PDB entry 8AYD | X-ray diffraction, 2.80 A resolution | chains AA and BA of the 3 polymer chains in the assembly

Chain AA (and BA):
Protein: 3-hydroxyacyl-[acyl-carrier-protein] dehydratase FabZ
From: Candidatus Kuenenia stuttgartiensis
Notes: EC 4.2.1.59, 4.2.1.-; chain BA of this document is another copy of the same molecule, construct and numbering; everything in this record applies to it too
UniProtKB: Q1Q2X5 (Q1Q2X5_KUEST); residues 2-148 here correspond to UniProt positions 3-149 (UniProt number = residue number + 1)
Amino-acid sequence (156 residues; numbered 1 to 156; the number before each row is that of its first residue):
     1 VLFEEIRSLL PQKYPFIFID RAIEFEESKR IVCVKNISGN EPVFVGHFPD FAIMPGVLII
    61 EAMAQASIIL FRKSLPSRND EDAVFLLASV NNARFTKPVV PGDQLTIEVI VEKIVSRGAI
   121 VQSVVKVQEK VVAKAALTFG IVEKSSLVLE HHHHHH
Not modelled in the structure: 76-83, 147-156 (chain BA: 76-82, 146-156)
Construct notes: expression tag (1, 149-156)

How chain AA and chain BA interact:
Contacting residue pairs (64; chain AA residue first):
  Phe3(AA) with Gly39(BA); Pro101(BA)
  Glu4(AA) with Asp50(BA); Phe51(BA); Ala52(BA)
  Arg7(AA) with Pro49(BA), hydrogen bond (side chain-backbone); Ala52(BA)
  Tyr14(AA) with Asn40(BA); Glu41(BA); Pro42(BA), hydrophobic
  Pro15(AA) with Asn40(BA), hydrogen bond (backbone-side chain)
  Phe16(AA) with Asn40(BA)
  Ile17(AA) with Asn40(BA), hydrogen bond (backbone-side chain)
  Phe18(AA) with Asn40(BA)
  Asp20(AA) with Ile37(BA); Ser38(BA), hydrogen bond; Gly39(BA), hydrogen bond (side chain-backbone); Pro101(BA); Gly102(BA)
  Arg21(AA) with Val100(BA); Pro101(BA); Gly102(BA), hydrogen bond (side chain-backbone); Asp103(BA), salt bridge
  Lys35(AA) with Ser38(BA), hydrogen bond
  Asn36(AA) with Asn36(BA); Ile37(BA), hydrogen bond (side chain-backbone); Ser38(BA), hydrogen bond (backbone-side chain); Gly102(BA), hydrogen bond (side chain-backbone); Asp103(BA)
  Ile37(AA) with Asp20(BA); Asn36(BA), hydrogen bond (backbone-side chain)
  Ser38(AA) with Asp20(BA), hydrogen bond; Lys35(BA), hydrogen bond; Asn36(BA), hydrogen bond (side chain-backbone); Glu41(BA), hydrogen bond
  Gly39(AA) with Phe3(BA); Asp20(BA), hydrogen bond (backbone-side chain)
  Asn40(AA) with Tyr14(BA); Pro15(BA); Ile17(BA), hydrogen bond (side chain-backbone); Phe18(BA); Pro42(BA)
  Glu41(AA) with Tyr14(BA); Ser38(BA), hydrogen bond
  Pro42(AA) with Tyr14(BA), hydrophobic; Asn40(BA)
  Val45(AA) with Tyr14(BA), hydrophobic
  Phe48(AA) with Arg7(BA)
  Pro49(AA) with Arg7(BA), hydrogen bond (backbone-side chain)
  Asp50(AA) with Glu4(BA); Arg7(BA), hydrogen bond (backbone-side chain)
  Phe51(AA) with Glu4(BA); Arg7(BA)
  Ala52(AA) with Glu4(BA), hydrogen bond (backbone-side chain); Arg7(BA)
  Pro101(AA) with Phe3(BA), hydrophobic; Asp20(BA); Arg21(BA)
  Gly102(AA) with Asp20(BA); Arg21(BA); Asn36(BA), hydrogen bond (backbone-side chain)
  Asp103(AA) with Arg21(BA), salt bridge; Asn36(BA)
  Gln104(AA) with Gln104(BA)
Other interface residues (no listed pair), chain AA (30 interface residues in all): Phe44, Val100
Other interface residues (no listed pair), chain BA (28 interface residues in all): Phe16, Phe48

Summary:
30 residues of chain AA face 28 of chain BA across their interface, with 22 hydrogen bonds and 2 salt bridges.
Among the polar pairs are Arg21(AA)-Asp103(BA), Arg7(AA)-Pro49(BA) and Pro15(AA)-Asn40(BA).
Both chains are 3-hydroxyacyl-[acyl-carrier-protein] dehydratase FabZ (Candidatus Kuenenia stuttgartiensis).
Entry 8AYD (Anammox-specific FabZ from the annamox bacterium Kuenenia stuttgartiensis) was determined by X-ray
diffraction together with 8AYB, 8AYC, 8AYI and 7QV0 from the same study.
